Entry 7N5Q (X-ray diffraction, 1.76 A resolution); this record covers chains A and C of the 3 polymer chains in the assembly.

# Chain A
Protein: H-2 class I histocompatibility antigen, D-B alpha chain
Source organism: Mus musculus
UniProt: P01899 (HA11_MOUSE); aligned to UniProt positions 25-304 over residues 1-280 (the alignment contains insertions or deletions, so no single offset holds)
Chain sequence (281 residues; numbered 0 to 280; the number before each row is that of its first residue; numbering starts at 0):
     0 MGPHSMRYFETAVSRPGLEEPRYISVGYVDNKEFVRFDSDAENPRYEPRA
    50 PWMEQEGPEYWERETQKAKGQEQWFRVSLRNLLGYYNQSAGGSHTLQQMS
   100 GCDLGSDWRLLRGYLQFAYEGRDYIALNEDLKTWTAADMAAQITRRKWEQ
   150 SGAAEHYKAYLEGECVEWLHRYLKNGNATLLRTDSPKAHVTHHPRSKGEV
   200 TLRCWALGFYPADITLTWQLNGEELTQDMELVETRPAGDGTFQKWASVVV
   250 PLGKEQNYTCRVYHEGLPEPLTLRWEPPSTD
Disordered / not traced: 16-17
Differences from the reference sequence: initiating methionine (0)
Disulfides: Cys101-Cys164, Cys203-Cys259

# Chain C
Protein: peptide from Polymerase acidic protein
UniProt: O89752 (PA_I97A1); residues 1-10 here correspond to UniProt positions 224-233 (UniProt number = residue number + 223)
Chain sequence (10 residues; row label = number of the first residue in the row):
     1 SSLCNFRAYV
Differences from the reference sequence: engineered mutation Cys4 (Glu227 in O89752)

# Interface between chain A and chain C
Residue-residue contacts - 50 pairs, chain A then chain C:
  Met5(A) with Ser1(C)
  Tyr7(A) with Ser1(C), hydrogen bond (side chain-backbone); Ser2(C), hydrogen bond (side chain-backbone)
  Tyr45(A) with Ser2(C)
  Glu63(A) with Ser1(C); Ser2(C), hydrogen bond
  Lys66(A) with Ser1(C), hydrogen bond; Ser2(C), hydrogen bond (side chain-backbone); Cys4(C)
  Gln70(A) with Leu3(C), hydrogen bond (side chain-backbone); Cys4(C); Asn5(C), hydrogen bond (side chain-backbone)
  Trp73(A) with Asn5(C); Phe6(C), hydrogen bond (side chain-backbone); Ala8(C), hydrogen bond (side chain-backbone); Tyr9(C); Val10(C), hydrophobic
  Val76(A) with Tyr9(C), hydrophobic
  Ser77(A) with Tyr9(C); Val10(C), hydrogen bond (side chain-backbone)
  Asn80(A) with Tyr9(C); Val10(C), hydrogen bond (side chain-backbone)
  Leu81(A) with Val10(C), hydrophobic
  Tyr84(A) with Val10(C), hydrogen bond (side chain-backbone)
  Gln97(A) with Leu3(C); Asn5(C), hydrogen bond
  Ser99(A) with Leu3(C)
  Tyr123(A) with Val10(C)
  Thr143(A) with Val10(C), hydrogen bond (side chain-backbone)
  Lys146(A) with Tyr9(C), hydrogen bond (side chain-backbone); Val10(C), hydrogen bond (side chain-backbone)
  Trp147(A) with Ala8(C); Tyr9(C), hydrogen bond (side chain-backbone); Val10(C), hydrophobic
  Ser150(A) with Phe6(C); Ala8(C)
  Ala152(A) with Phe6(C), hydrophobic
  His155(A) with Cys4(C), hydrogen bond (side chain-backbone); Asn5(C); Phe6(C), hydrogen bond (side chain-backbone)
  Tyr156(A) with Leu3(C), hydrophobic; Asn5(C); Phe6(C), hydrogen bond (side chain-backbone)
  Tyr159(A) with Ser1(C), hydrogen bond (side chain-backbone); Ser2(C); Leu3(C), hydrophobic
  Glu163(A) with Ser1(C), hydrogen bond; Ser2(C)
  Trp167(A) with Ser1(C)
  Tyr171(A) with Ser1(C), hydrogen bond (side chain-backbone)
Also at the interface, not in a pair above, chain A (32 interface residues in all): Tyr59, Phe74, Leu95, Leu114, Phe116, Gly151

# Overview
32 residues of chain A face 9 of chain C across their interface, with 23 hydrogen bonds. Polar pairs include
Tyr7(A)-Ser1(C), Tyr7(A)-Ser2(C) and Glu63(A)-Ser2(C).
Here chain A is H-2 class I histocompatibility antigen, D-B alpha chain (Mus musculus) and chain C is peptide
from Polymerase acidic protein. Entry 7N5Q (Peptide-MHC complex of mouse H2-Db presenting PA224 with E4C
mutation) was determined by X-ray diffraction together with 7N4K, 7N5C and 7N5P from the same study.
